9PB9 - chains H and K of the 12 polymer chains in the assembly; structure by electron microscopy, 3.45 A resolution.

[Chain H]
Protein: Syntaxin-1A
Source organism: Rattus norvegicus
Reference sequence: P32851 (STX1A_RAT); residue numbers follow UniProt; this construct covers 1-267
Amino-acid sequence (267 residues; numbered 1 to 267; the number before each row is that of its first residue):
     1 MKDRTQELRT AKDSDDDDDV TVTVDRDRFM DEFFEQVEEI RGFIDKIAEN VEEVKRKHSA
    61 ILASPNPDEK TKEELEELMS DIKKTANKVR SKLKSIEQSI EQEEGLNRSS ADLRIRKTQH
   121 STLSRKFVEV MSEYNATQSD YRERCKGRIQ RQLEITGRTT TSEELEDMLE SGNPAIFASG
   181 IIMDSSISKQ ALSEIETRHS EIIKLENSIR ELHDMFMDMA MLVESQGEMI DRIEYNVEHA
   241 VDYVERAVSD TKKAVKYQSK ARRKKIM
Unresolved in the structure: 1-177, 260-267
UniProt features mapped onto this chain:
  - site: K253, A254 (Microbial infection: Cleavage)
  - modified residue (Phosphoserine): S14, S64, S95, S188
  - cross-link (Glycyl lysine isopeptide (Lys-Gly)): K252 (interchain with G-Cter in SUMO), K253 (interchain with G-Cter in SUMO), K256 (interchain with G-Cter in SUMO)

[Chain K]
Protein: Alpha-soluble NSF attachment protein
Source organism: Rattus norvegicus
Reference sequence: P54921 (SNAA_RAT); residues 1-295 here = UniProt positions 1-295
Amino-acid sequence (296 residues; numbered 0 to 295; the number before each row is that of its first residue; numbering starts at 0):
     0 GMDTSGKQAE AMALLAEAER KVKNSQSFFS GLFGGSSKIE EACEIYARAA NMFKMAKNWS
    60 AAGNAFCQAA QLHLQLQSKH DAATCFVDAG NAFKKADPQE AINCLMRAIE IYTDMGRFTI
   120 AAKHHISIAE IYETELVDVE KAIAHYEQSA DYYKGEESNS SANKCLLKVA GYAAQLEQYQ
   180 KAIDIYEQVG TSAMDSPLLK YSAKDYFFKA ALCHFCIDML NAKLAVQKYE ELFPAFSDSR
   240 ECKLMKKLLE AHEEQNVDSY TESVKEYDSI SRLDQWLTTM LLRIKKTIQG DEEDLR
Unresolved in the structure: 25-37, 289-295
Construct notes: expression tag (0)

[Interface between chain H and chain K]
Contacting residue pairs (9; chain H residue first):
  N207(H) with R271(K)
  R210(H) with I269(K), hydrogen bond (side chain-backbone); S270(K); R271(K)
  M221(H) with K163(K)
  E224(H) with S159(K)
  S225(H) with K163(K)
  E228(H) with S159(K), hydrogen bond
  R232(H) with T118(K)
Interface residues without a listed pair, chain K (8 interface residues in all): S157, S160

[In short]
7 residues of chain H face 8 of chain K across their interface; the contacts include 2 hydrogen bonds. Polar
pairs include R210(H)-I269(K) and E228(H)-S159(K).
Here chain H is Syntaxin-1A and chain K is Alpha-soluble NSF attachment protein, both from Rattus norvegicus.
Entry 9PB9 (21bin20S complex (NSF-alphaSNAP-2:1 syntaxin-1a:SNAP-25), non-hydrolyzing, class 8) was determined
by electron microscopy together with 9OJR, 9OJU, 9OJZ, 9OK3, 9OK5, 9OKC and 17 further entries from the same
study.
